Entry 6E10 (electron microscopy, 4.16 A resolution (low resolution: residue-level contacts below are approximate; hydrogen-bond / salt-bridge calls are withheld)); this record covers chains 5 and E of the 28 polymer chains in the assembly.

Chain 5:
Protein: Heat shock protein 101
Source organism: Plasmodium falciparum
Reference sequence: Q8IIJ8 (Q8IIJ8_PLAF7); residues 1-906 here = UniProt positions 1-906
Sequence (932 residues; numbered 1 to 932; the number before each row is that of its first residue):
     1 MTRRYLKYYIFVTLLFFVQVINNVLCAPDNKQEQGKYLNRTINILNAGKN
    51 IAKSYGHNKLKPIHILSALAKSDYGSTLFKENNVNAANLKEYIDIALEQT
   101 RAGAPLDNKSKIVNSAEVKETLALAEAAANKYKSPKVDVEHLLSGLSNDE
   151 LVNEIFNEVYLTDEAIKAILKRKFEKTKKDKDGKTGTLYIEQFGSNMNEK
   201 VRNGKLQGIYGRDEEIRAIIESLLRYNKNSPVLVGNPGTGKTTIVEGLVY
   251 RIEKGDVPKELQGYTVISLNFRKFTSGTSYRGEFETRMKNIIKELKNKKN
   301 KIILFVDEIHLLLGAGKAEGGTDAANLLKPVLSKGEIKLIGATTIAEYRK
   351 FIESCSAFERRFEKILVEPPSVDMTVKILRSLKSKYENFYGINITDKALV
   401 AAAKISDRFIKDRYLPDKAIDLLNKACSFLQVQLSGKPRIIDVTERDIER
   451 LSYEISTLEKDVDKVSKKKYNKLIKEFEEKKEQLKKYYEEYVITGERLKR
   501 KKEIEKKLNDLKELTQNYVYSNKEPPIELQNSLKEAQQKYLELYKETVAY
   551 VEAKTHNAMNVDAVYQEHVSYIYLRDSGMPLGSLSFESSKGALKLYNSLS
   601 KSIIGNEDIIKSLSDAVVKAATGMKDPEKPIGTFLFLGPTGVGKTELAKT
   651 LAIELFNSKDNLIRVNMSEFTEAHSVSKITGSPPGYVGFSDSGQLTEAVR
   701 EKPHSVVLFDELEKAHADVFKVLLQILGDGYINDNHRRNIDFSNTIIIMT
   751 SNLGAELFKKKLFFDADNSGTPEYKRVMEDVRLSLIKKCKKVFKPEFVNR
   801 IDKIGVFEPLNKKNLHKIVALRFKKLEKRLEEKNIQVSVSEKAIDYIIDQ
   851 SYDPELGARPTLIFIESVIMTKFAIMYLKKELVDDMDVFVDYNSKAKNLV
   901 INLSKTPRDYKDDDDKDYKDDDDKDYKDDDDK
Unresolved in the structure: 1-186, 520-526, 905-932
Residues lining bound ligands:
  - ATP-gamma-S (AGS; phosphothiophosphoric acid-adenylate ester), molecule 1: Ile209, Tyr210, Arg212, Pro237, Gly238, Thr239, Gly240, Lys241, Thr242, Thr243, Ile378, Leu382, Pro416, Ile420
  - ATP-gamma-S (AGS), molecule 2: Ile603, Ile604, Gly605, Asn606, Pro639, Thr640, Gly641, Val642, Gly643, Lys644, Thr645, Glu646, Glu711, Asn752, Leu810, Ile818, Ala858, Arg859, Leu862
From the paper describing this entry:
  - binding site for ATP-gamma-S: Arg859

Chain E:
Protein: Exported protein 2
Source organism: Plasmodium falciparum
Reference sequence: Q8IKC8 (Q8IKC8_PLAF7); numbering as in UniProt (aligned over 1-287)
Sequence (287 residues; row label = number of the first residue in the row):
     1 MKVSYIFSFFLLFFVYKNTNTVVCDNGYGDLAATSALTTVIKDPISLTIK
    51 DIYEHGVKNPFTKIIHKLKKFIRYRKVLRWSRMWWVLLVREIVGDNTIEK
   101 KTEKALREIWDQCTIAVYNNTLNAVESKPLLFLHGILNECRNNFATKLRQ
   151 DPSLIVAKIDQIIKSQIYRFWVSEPYLKIGRSHTLYTHITPDAVPQLPKE
   201 CTLKHLSSYMEEKLKSMESKKNIESGKYEFDVDSSETDSTKDDGKPDDDD
   251 DDDDNFDDDDNFDDDTVEEEDASGDLFKNEKKDENKE
Unresolved in the structure: 1-26, 236-287
Disulfides: Cys113-Cys140

How chain 5 and chain E interact:
Pairs across the interface - 20 pairs, chain 5 then chain E:
  Tyr846(5) - Tyr228(E)
  Asp849(5) - Lys220(E)
  Gln850(5) - Ser219(E)
  Gln850(5) - Lys220(E)
  Gln850(5) - Tyr228(E)
  Phe864(5) - Tyr228(E)
  Val868(5) - Gly226(E)
  Lys872(5) - Phe230(E)
  Lys897(5) - Glu229(E)
  Asn898(5) - Phe230(E)
  Leu899(5) - Val232(E)
  Val900(5) - Val232(E)
  Ile901(5) - Asp233(E)
  Ile901(5) - Ser234(E)
  Asn902(5) - Val232(E)
  Asn902(5) - Ser234(E)
  Asn902(5) - Ser235(E)
  Leu903(5) - Ser234(E)
  Leu903(5) - Ser235(E)
  Ser904(5) - Ser235(E)
Also at the interface, not in a pair above, chain 5 (16 interface residues in all): Ile869, Met886
Also at the interface, not in a pair above, chain E (11 interface residues in all): Ile223

In short:
16 residues of chain 5 and 11 residues of chain E are in contact. Ligands of chain 5: ATP-gamma-S. From the
paper: a binding site for ATP-gamma-S at Arg859(5).
Chain 5 is Heat shock protein 101 and chain E is Exported protein 2, both from Plasmodium falciparum; the
structure, PTEX Core Complex in the Engaged (Extended) State, was determined by electron microscopy together
with 6E11 from the same study.
